PDB entry 7RFN | X-ray diffraction, 2.50 A resolution | chains A and E of the 3 polymer chains in the assembly

Chain A:
Protein: Site-specific DNA-methyltransferase (adenine-specific)
Organism: Clostridioides difficile
Notes: EC 2.1.1.72
UniProt: Q183J3 (Q183J3_CLOD6); residue numbers follow UniProt; this construct covers 1-577
Amino-acid sequence (578 residues; each row starts with the number of its first residue; numbering starts at 0):
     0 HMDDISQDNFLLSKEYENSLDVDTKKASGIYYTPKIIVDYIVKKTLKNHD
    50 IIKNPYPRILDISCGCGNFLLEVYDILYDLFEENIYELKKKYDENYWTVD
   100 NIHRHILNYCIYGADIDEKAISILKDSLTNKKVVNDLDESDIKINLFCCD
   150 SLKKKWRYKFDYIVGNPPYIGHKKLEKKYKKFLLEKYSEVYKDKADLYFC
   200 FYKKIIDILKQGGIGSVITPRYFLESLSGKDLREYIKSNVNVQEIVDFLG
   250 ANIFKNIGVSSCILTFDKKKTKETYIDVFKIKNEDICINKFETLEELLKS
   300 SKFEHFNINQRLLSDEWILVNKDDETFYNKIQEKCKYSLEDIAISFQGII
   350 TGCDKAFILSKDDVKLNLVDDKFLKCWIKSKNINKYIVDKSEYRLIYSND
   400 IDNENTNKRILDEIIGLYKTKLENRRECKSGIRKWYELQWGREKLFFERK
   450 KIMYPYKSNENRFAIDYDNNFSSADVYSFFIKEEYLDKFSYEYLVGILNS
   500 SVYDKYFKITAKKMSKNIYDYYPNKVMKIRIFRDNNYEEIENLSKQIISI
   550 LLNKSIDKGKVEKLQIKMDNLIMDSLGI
Disordered / not traced: 0-27, 132-136
Sequence notes: expression tag (0)
Metal / ion sites: K+ site 1: Lys89, Tyr91, Glu93; K+ site 2: Gly249, Ala250, Val258
Ligand contacts: MJ7 (5'-S-(4-{[(4'-chloro[1,1'-biphenyl]-3-yl)methyl]amino}butyl)-5'-thioadenosine): Gly28, Ile29, Tyr30, Ile61, Ser62, Gly64, Ala113, Asp114, Ile115, Asp116, Cys148, Asp149, Ser150, Asn165, Pro166, Pro167, Ile169, Tyr178, Phe200
Reported in the primary citation:
  - binding site for DNA Strand 1: Tyr30, Tyr168, Phe253

Chain E:
Molecule: DNA Strand 2
Sequence (14 nucleotides; numbered 1 to 14; the number before each row is that of its first residue):
     1 ATGGGACTTTTTGA

How chain A and chain E interact:
Contacting residue pairs - 39 pairs, chain A then chain E:
  His171(A) - DT11(E)  base contact
  His171(A) - DT12(E)  sugar contact
  Lys172(A) - DT9(E)  hydrogen bond to the base
  Lys172(A) - DT10(E)  hydrogen bond to the base
  Lys172(A) - DT11(E)  base contact
  Lys172(A) - DT12(E)  phosphate contact
  Lys179(A) - DT12(E)  hydrogen bond to the phosphate
  Lys179(A) - DG13(E)  salt bridge to the phosphate
  Leu183(A) - DA14(E)  phosphate contact
  Asp192(A) - DG13(E)  hydrogen bond to the phosphate
  Asp192(A) - DA14(E)  hydrogen bond to the phosphate
  Lys193(A) - DT12(E)  base contact
  Lys193(A) - DG13(E)  hydrogen bond to the base
  Ile349(A) - DT10(E)  base contact
  Ile349(A) - DT11(E)  base contact
  Gly351(A) - DT10(E)  sugar contact
  Cys352(A) - DT10(E)  phosphate contact
  Asp353(A) - DT10(E)  hydrogen bond to the phosphate
  Lys378(A) - DT8(E)  phosphate contact
  Lys378(A) - DT9(E)  salt bridge to the phosphate
  Ser379(A) - DT8(E)  hydrogen bond to the phosphate
  Lys380(A) - DT8(E)  hydrogen bond to the phosphate
  Arg424(A) - DT11(E)  phosphate contact
  Arg425(A) - DT12(E)  base contact
  Arg425(A) - DG13(E)  hydrogen bond to the base
  Arg425(A) - DA14(E)  base contact
  Gln438(A) - DT11(E)  base contact
  Gln438(A) - DT12(E)  base contact
  Trp439(A) - DT11(E)  base contact
  Trp439(A) - DT12(E)  hydrogen bond to the base
  Tyr455(A) - DT8(E)  hydrogen bond to the base
  Tyr455(A) - DT9(E)  base contact
  Lys456(A) - DT8(E)  base contact
  Ser472(A) - DT10(E)  base contact
  Ala473(A) - DT10(E)  base contact
  Asp474(A) - DT8(E)  sugar contact
  Asp474(A) - DT9(E)  phosphate contact
  Ile517(A) - DC7(E)  base contact
  Ile517(A) - DT8(E)  base contact
Also at the interface, not in a pair above, chain A (30 interface residues in all): Lys191, Lys254, Asp284, Thr350, Lys354, Glu426, Lys515
Also at the interface, not in a pair above, chain E (10 interface residues in all): DG3, DG5

Summary:
Chain A and chain E form an interface of 30 and 10 residues respectively; the contacts include 12 hydrogen
bonds and 2 salt bridges. Polar pairs include Lys172(A)-DT9(E), Lys172(A)-DT10(E) and Lys193(A)-DG13(E).
Ligands of chain A: compound MJ7. The paper reports a binding site for DNA Strand 1 at Tyr30(A), Tyr168(A) and
Phe253(A).
Here chain A is Site-specific DNA-methyltransferase (adenine-specific) (Clostridioides difficile) and chain E
is DNA Strand 2. Entry 7RFN (CamA Adenine Methyltransferase Complexed to Cognate Substrate DNA and Inhibitor
SGC8158) was determined by X-ray diffraction together with 7RFK, 7RFL and 7RFM from the same study.
